3L2D - chains A and B; structure by X-ray diffraction, 2.40 A resolution.

# Chain A (and B)
Name: Glycocyamine kinase beta chain
Source organism: Namalycastis sp. ST01
Notes: EC 2.7.3.1; chain B of this document is another copy of the same molecule, construct and numbering; everything in this record applies to it too
UniProtKB: Q6AW42 (Q6AW42_9ANNE); residue numbers follow UniProt; this construct covers 1-390
Sequence (390 residues; row label = number of the first residue in the row):
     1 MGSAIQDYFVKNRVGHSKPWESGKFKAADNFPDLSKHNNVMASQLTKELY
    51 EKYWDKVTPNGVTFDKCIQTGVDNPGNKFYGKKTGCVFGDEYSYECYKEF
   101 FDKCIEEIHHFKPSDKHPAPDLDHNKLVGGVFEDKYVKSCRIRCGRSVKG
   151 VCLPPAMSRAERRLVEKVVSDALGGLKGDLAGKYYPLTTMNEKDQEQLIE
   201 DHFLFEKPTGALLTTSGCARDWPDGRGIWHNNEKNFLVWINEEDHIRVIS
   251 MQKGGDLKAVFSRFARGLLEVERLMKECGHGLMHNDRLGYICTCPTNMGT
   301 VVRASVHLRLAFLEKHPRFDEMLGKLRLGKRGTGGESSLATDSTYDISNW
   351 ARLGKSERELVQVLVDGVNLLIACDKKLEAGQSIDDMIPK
Unresolved in the structure: 1-23 (chain B: 1-11)

# Interface between chain A and chain B
Residue-residue contacts (56):
  F25(A) - A160(B)  hydrophobic
  F25(A) - E161(B)
  A28(A) - R163(B)
  D29(A) - A160(B)
  D29(A) - R163(B)  hydrogen bond (backbone-side chain)
  N30(A) - S158(B)
  N30(A) - R159(B)  hydrogen bond (backbone-side chain)
  N30(A) - A160(B)  hydrogen bond (side chain-backbone)
  N30(A) - R163(B)
  F31(A) - R159(B)
  F31(A) - R163(B)  hydrogen bond (backbone-side chain)
  P32(A) - R159(B)
  Y50(A) - R159(B)
  V57(A) - N12(B)
  N60(A) - H16(B)
  N60(A) - S17(B)
  G61(A) - N12(B)
  G61(A) - G15(B)
  V62(A) - G15(B)
  T63(A) - N12(B)
  T63(A) - G15(B)
  D65(A) - R159(B)  salt bridge
  K66(A) - G15(B)
  K66(A) - H16(B)
  Q69(A) - D221(B)  hydrogen bond
  V72(A) - D221(B)
  D73(A) - K207(B)  hydrogen bond (backbone-side chain)
  D73(A) - R220(B)
  D73(A) - D221(B)  hydrogen bond (side chain-backbone)
  C152(A) - S17(B)
  P155(A) - H16(B)
  A156(A) - G15(B)
  A156(A) - H16(B)
  A156(A) - S17(B)  hydrogen bond (backbone-backbone)
  S158(A) - N30(B)
  R159(A) - N30(B)  hydrogen bond (side chain-backbone)
  R159(A) - P32(B)
  R159(A) - Y50(B)  hydrogen bond
  R159(A) - D65(B)  salt bridge
  R159(A) - Q69(B)
  R159(A) - V72(B)
  A160(A) - F25(B)  hydrophobic
  A160(A) - D29(B)
  A160(A) - N30(B)  hydrogen bond (backbone-side chain)
  E161(A) - S17(B)  hydrogen bond
  E161(A) - F25(B)
  R163(A) - A28(B)
  R163(A) - D29(B)  hydrogen bond (side chain-backbone)
  R163(A) - N30(B)
  R163(A) - F31(B)  hydrogen bond (side chain-backbone)
  K207(A) - D73(B)  hydrogen bond (side chain-backbone)
  R220(A) - H16(B)
  R220(A) - D73(B)
  D221(A) - Q69(B)  hydrogen bond
  D221(A) - V72(B)
  D221(A) - D73(B)  hydrogen bond (backbone-side chain)
Also at the interface, not in a pair above, chain A (31 interface residues in all): M157, L164, A219
Also at the interface, not in a pair above, chain B (26 interface residues in all): K18, P19, A219

# In short
31 residues of chain A face 26 of chain B across their interface, with 17 hydrogen bonds and 2 salt bridges.
Polar contacts include D65(A)-R159(B), D29(A)-R163(B) and N30(A)-R159(B).
Both chains are Glycocyamine kinase beta chain (Namalycastis sp. ST01). Entry 3L2D (Glycocyamine kinase,
beta-beta homodimer from marine worm Namalycastis sp) was determined by X-ray diffraction, deposited together
with 4V7N.
